3MGP - chains H and I of the 10 polymer chains in the assembly; structure by X-ray diffraction, 2.44 A resolution.

[Chain H]
Name: Histone H2B 1.1
Source organism: Xenopus laevis
UniProtKB: P02281 (H2B11_XENLA); residues -2 to 122 here correspond to UniProt positions 2-126 (UniProt number = residue number + 4)
Amino-acid sequence (125 residues; each row starts with the number of its first residue; numbers below 1 keep their minus sign (Pro-2 is residue -2)):
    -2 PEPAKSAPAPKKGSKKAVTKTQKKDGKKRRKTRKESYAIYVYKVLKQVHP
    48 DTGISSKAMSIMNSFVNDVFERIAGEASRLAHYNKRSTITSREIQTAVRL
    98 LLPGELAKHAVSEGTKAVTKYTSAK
Unresolved in the structure: -2 to 23
Metal / ion sites: Co2+ site 1 near His79 (its only coordinating residue here); Co2+ site 2 near His106 (its only coordinating residue here)

[Chain I]
Molecule: 147-nt DNA strand
Sequence (147 nucleotides; each row starts with the number of its first residue; numbers below 1 keep their minus sign (DA-73 is residue -73)):
   -73 ATCAATATCCACCTGCAGATACTACCAAAAGTGTATTTGGAAACTGCTCC
   -23 ATCAAAAGGCATGTTCAGCTGGAATCCAGCTGAACATGCCTTTTGATGGA
    27 GCAGTTTCCAAATACACTTTTGGTAGTATCTGCAGGTGGATATTGAT
Metal / ion sites: Co2+ site 1 near DG-56 (its only coordinating residue here); Co2+ site 2: DG-35, DG-34; Co2+ site 3 near DG-6 (its only coordinating residue here); Co2+ site 4 near DG-3 (its only coordinating residue here); Co2+ site 5: DG24, DG25; Co2+ site 6 near DG27 (its only coordinating residue here); Co2+ site 7 near DA29 (its only coordinating residue here); Co2+ site 8 near DG48 (its only coordinating residue here); Co2+ site 9 near DG61 (its only coordinating residue here); Co2+ site 10 near DG64 (its only coordinating residue here); Co2+ site 11 near DG65 (its only coordinating residue here)

[How chain H and chain I interact]
Contacting residue pairs (18):
  Lys24(H) with DA51(I), phosphate contact; DG52(I), salt bridge to the phosphate
  Arg26(H) with DC-27(I), salt bridge to the phosphate
  Arg27(H) with DG-28(I), hydrogen bond to the sugar; DC-27(I), hydrogen bond to the sugar; DA51(I), phosphate contact
  Lys28(H) with DT50(I), sugar contact
  Thr29(H) with DT50(I), phosphate contact
  Arg30(H) with DG48(I), base contact; DG49(I), hydrogen bond to the sugar; DT50(I), phosphate contact
  Lys31(H) with DG49(I), sugar contact; DT50(I), hydrogen bond to the phosphate
  Glu32(H) with DG49(I), phosphate contact
  Ser33(H) with DG49(I), hydrogen bond to the phosphate
  Ile36(H) with DG48(I), phosphate contact; DG49(I), phosphate contact
  Tyr37(H) with DG48(I), sugar contact
Interface residues without a listed pair, chain I (8 interface residues in all): DT-26

[Summary]
Chain H and chain I form an interface of 11 and 8 residues respectively; the contacts include 5 hydrogen bonds
and 2 salt bridges. Among the polar pairs are Arg27(H)-DG-28(I), Arg27(H)-DC-27(I) and Arg30(H)-DG49(I).
DG-35(I) and DG-34(I) form the Co2+ site 2.
Here chain H is Histone H2B 1.1 (Xenopus laevis) and chain I is a 147-nt DNA strand. Entry 3MGP (Binding of
Cobalt ions to the Nucleosome Core Particle) was determined by X-ray diffraction together with 3MGQ, 3MGR and
3MGS from the same study.
